Entry 5NL0 (X-ray diffraction, 5.40 A resolution (low resolution: residue-level contacts below are approximate; hydrogen-bond / salt-bridge calls are withheld)); this record covers chains A and J of the 11 polymer chains in the assembly.

Chain A:
Protein: Histone H3.2
Source organism: Xenopus laevis
UniProt: P84233 (H32_XENLA); residues 1-135 here correspond to UniProt positions 2-136 (UniProt number = residue number + 1)
Chain sequence (135 residues; numbered 1 to 135; the number before each row is that of its first residue):
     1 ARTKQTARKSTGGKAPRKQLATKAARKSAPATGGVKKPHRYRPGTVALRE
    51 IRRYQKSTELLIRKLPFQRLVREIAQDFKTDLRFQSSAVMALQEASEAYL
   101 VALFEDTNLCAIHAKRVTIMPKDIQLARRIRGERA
Disordered / not traced: 1-37
Sequence notes: engineered mutation Ala102 (Gly103 in P84233)
Curated features (UniProtKB/Swiss-Prot):
  - modified residue: Arg2 (Asymmetric dimethylarginine), Thr3 (Phosphothreonine), Lys4 (Allysine), Gln5 (5-glutamyl dopamine), Thr6 (Phosphothreonine), Arg8 (Citrulline), Lys9 (N6,N6,N6-trimethyllysine), Ser10 (ADP-ribosylserine), Thr11 (Phosphothreonine), Lys14 (N6-(2-hydroxyisobutyryl)lysine), Arg17 (Asymmetric dimethylarginine), Lys18 (N6-(2-hydroxyisobutyryl)lysine), Lys23 (N6-(2-hydroxyisobutyryl)lysine), Arg26 (Citrulline), Lys27 (N6,N6,N6-trimethyllysine), Ser28 (ADP-ribosylserine), Lys36 (N6,N6,N6-trimethyllysine), Lys37 (N6-methyllysine), Tyr41 (Phosphotyrosine), Lys56 (N6,N6,N6-trimethyllysine) and 8 more in UniProt
  - lipidation: Cys110 (S-palmitoyl cysteine)

Chain J:
Molecule: 197-nt DNA strand
Source organism: synthetic construct
Sequence (197 nucleotides; row label = number of the first residue in the row; numbers below 1 keep their minus sign (DA-98 is residue -98)):
   -98 ACTACGTAATATTGGCCAGCTAGGATATCACAATCCCGGTGCCGAGGCCG
   -48 CTCAATTGGTCGTAGACAGCTCTAGCACCGCTTAAACGCACGTACGGATT
     2 CCGTACGTGCGTTTAAGCGGTGCTAGAGCTGTCTACGACCAATTGAGCGG
    52 CCTCGGCACCGGGATTGTGATATCCTAGCTGGCCAATATTACGTAGT
Disordered / not traced: -98 to -97, 97-98

How chain A and chain J interact:
Pairs across the interface (31; chain A residue first):
  His39(A) with DG10(J)
  Arg40(A) with DG8(J); DT9(J); DG10(J)
  Tyr41(A) with DA-67(J); DA-66(J); DT9(J); DG10(J)
  Arg42(A) with DT9(J)
  Pro43(A) with DG8(J); DT9(J)
  Gly44(A) with DG8(J); DT9(J)
  Thr45(A) with DT9(J)
  Val46(A) with DT9(J); DG10(J)
  Ala47(A) with DT9(J)
  Arg49(A) with DA-66(J); DT-65(J)
  Lys56(A) with DT-65(J); DC-64(J)
  Arg63(A) with DA17(J); DG18(J)
  Lys64(A) with DG18(J)
  Leu65(A) with DA17(J); DG18(J)
  Pro66(A) with DA17(J)
  Arg69(A) with DA17(J)
  Asp81(A) with DG27(J)
  Arg83(A) with DA26(J); DG27(J)

Overview:
18 residues of chain A and 11 residues of chain J are in contact.
Here chain A is Histone H3.2 (Xenopus laevis) and chain J is a 197-nt DNA strand (synthetic construct). Entry
5NL0 (Crystal structure of a 197-bp palindromic 601L nucleosome in complex with linker histone H1) was
determined by X-ray diffraction.
